7WWL - chains B and L of the 9 polymer chains in the assembly; structure by electron microscopy, 3.00 A resolution.

[Chain B]
Protein: Spike glycoprotein
Source organism: Severe acute respiratory syndrome coronavirus 2
UniProtKB: P0DTC2 (SPIKE_SARS2); aligned to UniProt positions 1-1273 over residues 1-1273
Chain sequence (1271 residues; each row starts with the number of its first residue; note: 2 numbers in that range are skipped by the numbering (no residue carries them; nothing is unmodelled there)):
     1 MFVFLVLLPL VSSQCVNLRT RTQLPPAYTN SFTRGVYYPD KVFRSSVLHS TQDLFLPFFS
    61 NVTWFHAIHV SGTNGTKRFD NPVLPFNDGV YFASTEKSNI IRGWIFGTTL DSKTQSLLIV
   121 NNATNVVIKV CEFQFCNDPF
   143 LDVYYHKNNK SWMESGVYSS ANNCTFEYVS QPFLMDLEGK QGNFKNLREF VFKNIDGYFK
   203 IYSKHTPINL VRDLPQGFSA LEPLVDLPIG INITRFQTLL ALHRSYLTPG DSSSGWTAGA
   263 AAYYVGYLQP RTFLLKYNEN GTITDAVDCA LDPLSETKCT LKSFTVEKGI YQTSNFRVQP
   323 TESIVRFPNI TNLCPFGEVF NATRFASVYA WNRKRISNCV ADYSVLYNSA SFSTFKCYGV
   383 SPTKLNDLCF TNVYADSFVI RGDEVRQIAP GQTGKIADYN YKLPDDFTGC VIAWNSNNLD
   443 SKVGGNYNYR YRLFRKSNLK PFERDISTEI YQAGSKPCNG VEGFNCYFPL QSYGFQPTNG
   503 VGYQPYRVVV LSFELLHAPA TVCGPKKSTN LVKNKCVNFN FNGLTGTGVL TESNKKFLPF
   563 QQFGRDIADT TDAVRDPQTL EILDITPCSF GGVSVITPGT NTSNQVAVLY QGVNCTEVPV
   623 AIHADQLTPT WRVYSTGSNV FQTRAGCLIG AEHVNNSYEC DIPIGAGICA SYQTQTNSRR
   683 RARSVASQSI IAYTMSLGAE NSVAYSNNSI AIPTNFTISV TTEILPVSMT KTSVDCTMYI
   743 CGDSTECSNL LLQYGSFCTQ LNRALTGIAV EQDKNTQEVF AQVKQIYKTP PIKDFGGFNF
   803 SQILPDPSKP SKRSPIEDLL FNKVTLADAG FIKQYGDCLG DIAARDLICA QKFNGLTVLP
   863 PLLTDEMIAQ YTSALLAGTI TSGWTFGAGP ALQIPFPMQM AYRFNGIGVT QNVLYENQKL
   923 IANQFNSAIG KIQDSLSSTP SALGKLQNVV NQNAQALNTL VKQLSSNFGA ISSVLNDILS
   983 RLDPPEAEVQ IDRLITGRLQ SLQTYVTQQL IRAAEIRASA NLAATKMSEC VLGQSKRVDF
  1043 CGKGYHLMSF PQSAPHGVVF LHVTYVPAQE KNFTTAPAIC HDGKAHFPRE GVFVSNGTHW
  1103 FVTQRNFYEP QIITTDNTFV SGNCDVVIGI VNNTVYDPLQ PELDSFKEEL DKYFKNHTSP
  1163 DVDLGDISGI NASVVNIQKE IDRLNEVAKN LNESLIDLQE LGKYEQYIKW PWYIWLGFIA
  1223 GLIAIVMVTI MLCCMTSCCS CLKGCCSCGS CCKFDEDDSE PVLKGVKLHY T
Not modelled in the structure: 1-26, 68-80, 143-158, 173-186, 244-263, 622-639, 677-689, 827-853, 940-943, 1147-1273
Sequence notes: variant Arg19 (Thr in P0DTC2), Asp144 (Gly142 in P0DTC2), Gly158 (Arg in P0DTC2), Arg452 (Leu in P0DTC2), Lys478 (Thr in P0DTC2), Gly614 (Asp in P0DTC2), Arg681 (Pro in P0DTC2), Asn950 (Asp in P0DTC2); engineered mutation Pro817 (Phe in P0DTC2), Pro892 (Ala in P0DTC2), Pro899 (Ala in P0DTC2), Pro942 (Ala in P0DTC2), Pro986 (Lys in P0DTC2), Pro987 (Val in P0DTC2)
Disulfides: Cys131-Cys166, Cys336-Cys361, Cys379-Cys432, Cys391-Cys525, Cys480-Cys488, Cys538-Cys590, Cys617-Cys649, Cys662-Cys671, Cys738-Cys760, Cys743-Cys749, Cys1032-Cys1043, Cys1082-Cys1126
Covalent attachments: N-acetylglucosamine (NAG) linked to Asn61, Asn122, Asn165, Asn234, Asn282, Asn331, Asn343, Asn603, Asn616, Asn657, Asn709, Asn717, Asn801, Asn1074, Asn1098, Asn1134
UniProt features mapped onto this chain:
  - region: Asn280 to Cys301 (Putative superantigen), Arg403 to Asp405 (Integrin-binding motif), Asn448 to Tyr451, Tyr453 to Phe456 (Immunodominant HLA epitope recognized by the CD8+), Ser816 to Tyr837 (Fusion peptide 1), Lys835 to Phe855 (Fusion peptide 2), Asp1163 to Glu1202 (Heptad repeat 2)
  - motif: Met1237 to Cys1241 (Binding to host endocytosis trafficking protein SNX27), Asp1257 to Glu1262 (Diacidic ER export motif (host COPII)), Ser1261 to Gly1267 (Binding to host plasma membrane localising/FERM domain proteins), Lys1269 to Thr1273 (KxHxx, ER retrieval signal (COPI))
  - site (Cleavage): Arg685, Ser686, Arg815, Ser816
  - lipidation (S-palmitoyl cysteine): Cys1235, Cys1236, Cys1240, Cys1241, Cys1243, Cys1247, Cys1248, Cys1250, Cys1253, Cys1254
  - glycosylation: Asn17 (N-linked (GlcNAc...) (complex) asparagine), Asn61 (N-linked (GlcNAc...) (hybrid) asparagine), Asn74 (N-linked (GlcNAc...) (complex) asparagine), Asn122 (N-linked (GlcNAc...) (hybrid) asparagine), Asn165 (N-linked (GlcNAc...) (complex) asparagine), Asn234 (N-linked (GlcNAc...) (high mannose) asparagine), Asn282 (N-linked (GlcNAc...) (complex) asparagine), Thr323 (O-linked (GalNAc) threonine), Ser325 (O-linked (HexNAc...) serine), Asn331 (N-linked (GlcNAc...) (complex) asparagine), Asn343 (N-linked (GlcNAc...) (complex) asparagine), Asn603 (N-linked (GlcNAc...) (hybrid) asparagine), Asn616 (N-linked (GlcNAc...) (complex) asparagine), Asn657 (N-linked (GlcNAc...) (complex) asparagine), Thr676 (O-linked (GlcNAc...) threonine), Thr678 (O-linked (GlcNAc...) threonine), Asn709 (N-linked (GlcNAc...) (high mannose) asparagine), Asn717 (N-linked (GlcNAc...) (hybrid) asparagine), Asn801 (N-linked (GlcNAc...) (hybrid) asparagine), Asn1074 (N-linked (GlcNAc...) (hybrid) asparagine) and 5 more in UniProt
Reported in the primary citation:
  - post-translational modification sites: Asn343

[Chain L]
Protein: light chain of ZWD12
Source organism: Homo sapiens
Chain sequence (108 residues; numbered 1 to 108; the number before each row is that of its first residue):
     1 DIVMTQTPSS LSLSPGDRAT LSCRASENII NYLAWYQQRP GQSPRLLIYD ASNRATGIPA
    61 RFSGSGSGTD FTLTISSLEP EDFAVYYCQQ RIIWPPYTFG QGTKVDIK
Disulfides: Cys23-Cys88

[How chain B and chain L interact]
Residue-residue contacts (12):
  Gly446(B) with Thr20(L)
  Tyr449(B) with Arg18(L); Ala19(L); Thr20(L)
  Phe486(B) with Gly57(L)
  Gln493(B) with Ser63(L)
  Ser494(B) with Arg18(L)
  Gln498(B) with Thr20(L)
  Gly502(B) with Asp70(L), hydrogen bond (backbone-side chain)
  Tyr505(B) with Gly66(L); Ser67(L), hydrogen bond (side chain-backbone); Asp70(L)
Also at the interface, not in a pair above, chain B (10 interface residues in all): Tyr489, Asn501
Also at the interface, not in a pair above, chain L (11 interface residues in all): Arg24, Arg54, Thr74

[In short]
Chain B and chain L form an interface of 10 and 11 residues respectively, with 2 hydrogen bonds. Polar pairs
include Gly502(B)-Asp70(L) and Tyr505(B)-Ser67(L). Covalently linked N-acetylglucosamine: at Asn61(B),
Asn122(B), Asn165(B), Asn234(B), Asn282(B) and Asn331(B) and 10 more. From the paper: a modification site at
Asn343(B).
Chain B is Spike glycoprotein (Severe acute respiratory syndrome coronavirus 2) and chain L is light chain of
ZWD12 (Homo sapiens); the structure, S protein of Delta variant in complex with ZWD12, was determined by
electron microscopy.
